Entry 8BL4 (electron microscopy, 3.90 A resolution); this record covers chains v and q of the 48 polymer chains in the assembly.

[Chain v (and q)]
Protein: Phage tail protein
From: Streptomyces coelicolor A3(2)
Notes: chain q of this document is another copy of the same molecule, construct and numbering; everything in this record applies to it too
UniProt: Q9L0N9 (Q9L0N9_STRCO); residue numbers follow UniProt; this construct covers 1-149
Sequence (149 residues; numbered 1 to 149; the number before each row is that of its first residue):
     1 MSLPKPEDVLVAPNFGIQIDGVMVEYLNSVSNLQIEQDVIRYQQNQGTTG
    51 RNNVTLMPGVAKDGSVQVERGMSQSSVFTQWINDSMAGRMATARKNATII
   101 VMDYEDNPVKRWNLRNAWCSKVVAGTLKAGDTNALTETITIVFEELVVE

[Interface between chain v and chain q]
Residue-residue contacts - 5 pairs, chain v then chain q:
  Ser2(v) - Met90(q)
  Leu3(v) - Met90(q)  hydrophobic
  Lys5(v) - Glu145(q)  salt bridge
  Met102(v) - Gly88(q)
  Met102(v) - Met90(q)  hydrophobic
Also at the interface, not in a pair above, chain v (5 interface residues in all): Asp103
Also at the interface, not in a pair above, chain q (4 interface residues in all): Asn116

[In short]
The interface between chain v and chain q involves 5 residues on one side and 4 on the other; the contacts
include 1 salt bridge. Its one salt-bridged contact is Lys5(v)-Glu145(q).
Both chains are Phage tail protein (Streptomyces coelicolor A3(2)). Entry 8BL4 (Cryo-EM structure of a
contractile injection system in Streptomyces coelicolor, the sheath-tube module in extended state) was
determined by electron microscopy, deposited together with 8BKY.
